Entry 7FBI (electron microscopy, 3.90 A resolution); this record covers chains H and A of the 5 polymer chains in the assembly.

Chain H:
Molecule: 3A3 heavy chain
Source organism: Oryctolagus cuniculus
Amino-acid sequence (111 residues; each row starts with the number of its first residue):
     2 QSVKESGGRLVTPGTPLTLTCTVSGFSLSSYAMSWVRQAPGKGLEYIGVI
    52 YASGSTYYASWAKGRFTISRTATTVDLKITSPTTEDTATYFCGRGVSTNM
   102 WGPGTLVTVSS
Disordered / not traced: 109-112

Chain A:
Molecule: Envelope glycoprotein B
Source organism: Epstein-Barr virus (strain GD1)
UniProt: R4R670 (R4R670_EBVG); residues 22-674 here = UniProt positions 22-674
Amino-acid sequence (653 residues; row label = number of the first residue in the row):
    22 AQTPEQPAPPATTVQPTATRQQTSFPFRVCELSSHGDLFRFSSDIQCPSF
    72 GTRENHTEGLLMVFKDNIIPYSFKVRSYTKIVTNILIYNGHRADSVTNRH
   122 EEKFSVESYETDQMDTIYQCYNAVKMTKDGLTRVYVDRDGVNITVNLKPT
   172 GGLANGVRRYASQTELYDAPGRVEATYRTRTTVNCLITDMMAKSNSPFDF
   222 FVTTTGQTVEMSPFYDGKNTETFHERADSFHVRTNYKIVDYDNRGTNPQG
   272 ERRAFLDKGTYTLSWKLENRTAYCPLQHWQTFDSTIATETGKSIHFVTDE
   322 GTSSFVTNTTVGIELPDAFKCIEEQVNKTMHEKYEAVQDRYTKGQEAITY
   372 FITSGGLLLAWLPLTPRSLATVKNLTELTTPTSSPPSSPSPPAPPAARGS
   422 TSAAVLRRRRRNAGNATTPVPPAAPGKSLGTLNNPATVQIQFAYDSLRRQ
   472 INRMLGDLARAWCLEQKRQNMVLRELTKINPTTVMSSIYGKAVAAKRLGD
   522 VISVSQCVPVNQATVTLRKSMRVPGSETMCYSRPLVSFSFINDTKTYEGQ
   572 LGTDNEIFLTKKMTEVCQATSQYYFQSGNEIHVYNDYHHFKTIELDGIAT
   622 LQTFISLNTSLIENIDFASLELYSRDEQRASNVFDLEGIFREYNFQAQNI
   672 AGL
Disordered / not traced: 22-43, 72-74, 186-199, 391-447
Construct notes: conflict His112 (Trp in R4R670), Arg113 (Tyr in R4R670), Arg193 (Trp in R4R670), Val194 (Leu in R4R670), Glu195 (Ile in R4R670), Ala196 (Trp in R4R670)

How chain H and chain A interact:
Contacting residue pairs (6; chain H residue first):
  Tyr52(H) - Gln359(A)
  Tyr52(H) - Asp360(A)
  Ala53(H) - Ala357(A)
  Val97(H) - Glu356(A)
  Thr99(H) - Lys349(A)
  Thr99(H) - Glu353(A)
Also at the interface, not in a pair above, chain H (9 interface residues in all): Ser31, Tyr32, Ser54, Tyr58, Arg95
Also at the interface, not in a pair above, chain A (7 interface residues in all): Leu390

Summary:
The interface between chain H and chain A involves 9 residues on one side and 7 on the other.
Chain H is 3A3 heavy chain (Oryctolagus cuniculus) and chain A is Envelope glycoprotein B (Epstein-Barr virus
(strain GD1)); the structure, Cryo-EM structure of EBV gB in complex with nAbs 3A3 and 3A5, was determined by
electron microscopy.
